Entry 6XVJ (X-ray diffraction, 1.78 A resolution); this record covers chain A.

# Chain A
Molecule: Vascular endothelial growth factor receptor 2
Source organism: Homo sapiens
Notes: EC 2.7.10.1; fragment: protein kinase domain (807-1171 del[940-989])
UniProtKB: P35968 (VGFR2_HUMAN); residue numbers follow UniProt; this construct covers 806-939, 990-1171
Sequence (322 residues; row label = number of the first residue in the row; note: 50 numbers in that range are skipped by the numbering (no residue carries them; nothing is unmodelled there)):
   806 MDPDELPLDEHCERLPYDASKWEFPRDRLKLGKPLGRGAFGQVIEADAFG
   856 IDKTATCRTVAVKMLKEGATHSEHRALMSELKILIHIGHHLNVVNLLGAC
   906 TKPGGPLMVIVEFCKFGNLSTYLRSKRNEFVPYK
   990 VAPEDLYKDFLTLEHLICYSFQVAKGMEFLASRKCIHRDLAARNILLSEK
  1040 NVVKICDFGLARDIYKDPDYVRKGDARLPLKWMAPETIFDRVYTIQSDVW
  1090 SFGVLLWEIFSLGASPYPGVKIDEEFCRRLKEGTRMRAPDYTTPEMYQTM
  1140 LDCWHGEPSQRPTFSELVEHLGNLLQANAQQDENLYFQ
Not modelled in the structure: 806-812, 1168-1177
Differences from the reference sequence: engineered mutation Val990 (Glu in P35968); expression tag (1172-1177)
Ligand contacts: O35 (N-[3-[(dimethylamino)methyl]-5-methyl-phenyl]-2-[3-methoxy-5-(7-methoxyquinolin-4-yl)oxy-pyridin-2-yl]ethanamide): Leu840, Val848, Ala866, Val867, Lys868, Glu885, Ile888, Leu889, Ile892, Val898, Val899, Val914, Val916, Glu917, Phe918, Cys919, Lys920, Phe921, Gly922, Ile1025, His1026, Leu1035, Ile1044, Cys1045, Asp1046, Phe1047
Curated features (UniProtKB/Swiss-Prot):
  - active site: Asp1028 (Proton acceptor)
  - binding site (ATP): Leu840 to Val848, Lys868
  - modified residue (Phosphotyrosine): Tyr996, Tyr1054, Tyr1059
  - natural variant: Val848 (V848E: Strongly reduced autophosphorylation and kinase activity), Gly873 (G873R: In a colorectal cancer sample), Pro1147 (P1147S: In HCI)
  - mutagenesis: Lys868 (K868M: Loss of enzyme activity), Tyr996 (Y996F: Strongly reduced autophosphorylation. Reduces phosphorylation of PLCG1), Cys1045 (C1045A: Significantly higher kinase activity), Tyr1054 (Y1054F: Strongly reduced autophosphorylation. Abolishes phosphorylation of downstream signaling proteins; when associated with F-1059), Tyr1059 (Y1059F: Strongly reduced autophosphorylation. Abolishes phosphorylation of downstream signaling proteins; when associated with F-1054)

# In short
Ligands of chain A: compound O35. From UniProt: active-site residue Asp1028, 10 ATP-binding residues and 5
mutagenesis sites.
Chain A is Vascular endothelial growth factor receptor 2 (Homo sapiens); the structure, Crystal structure of
the KDR (VEGFR2) kinase domain in complex with a type-II inhibitor, was determined by X-ray diffraction
together with 6XV9, 6XVA, 6XVB and 6XVK from the same study.
